PDB entry 9D3S | electron microscopy, 3.10 A resolution | chains A and I of the 10 polymer chains in the assembly

# Chain A
Name: Histone H3.2
Organism: Homo sapiens
Reference sequence: Q71DI3 (H32_HUMAN); residues 37-135 here correspond to UniProt positions 38-136 (UniProt number = residue number + 1)
Amino-acid sequence (99 residues; row label = number of the first residue in the row):
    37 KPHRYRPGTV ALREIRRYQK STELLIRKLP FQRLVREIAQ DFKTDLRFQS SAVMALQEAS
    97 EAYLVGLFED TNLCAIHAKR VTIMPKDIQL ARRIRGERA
Not modelled in the structure: 37-38, 135
Swiss-Prot annotation at these positions:
  - modified residue: Lys37 (N6-methyllysine), Tyr41 (Phosphotyrosine), Lys56 (N6,N6,N6-trimethyllysine), Ser57 (Phosphoserine), Lys64 (N6-(2-hydroxyisobutyryl)lysine), Lys79 (N6,N6,N6-trimethyllysine), Thr80 (Phosphothreonine), Ser86 (Phosphoserine), Thr107 (Phosphothreonine), Lys115 (N6-acetyllysine), Lys122 (N6-(2-hydroxyisobutyryl)lysine)
  - lipidation: Cys110 (S-palmitoyl cysteine)

# Chain I
Molecule: 5S rDNA (noncoding strand)
Organism: Xenopus borealis
Sequence (123 nucleotides; row label = number of the first residue in the row; numbers below 1 keep their minus sign (DC-72 is residue -72)):
   -72 CTTGTTTTCC TGCCTGGGGG AAAAGACCCT GGCATGGGGA GGAGCTGGGC CCCCCCCAGA
   -12 AGGCAGCACA AGGGGAGGAA AAGTCAGCCT TGTGCTCGCC TACGGCCATA CCACCCTGAA
    48 AGT

# Interface between chain A and chain I
Pairs across the interface (15):
  Arg40(A) - DG-7(I)  sugar contact
  Arg40(A) - DC-6(I)  salt bridge to the phosphate
  Pro43(A) - DA-5(I)  phosphate contact
  Arg63(A) - DA-13(I)  salt bridge to the phosphate
  Arg72(A) - DC-23(I)  salt bridge to the phosphate
  Arg83(A) - DG-24(I)  hydrogen bond to the sugar
  Arg83(A) - DC-23(I)  sugar contact
  Phe84(A) - DG-24(I)  sugar contact
  Phe84(A) - DC-23(I)  hydrogen bond to the phosphate
  Gln85(A) - DG-24(I)  phosphate contact
  Arg116(A) - DA-3(I)  phosphate contact
  Arg116(A) - DA-2(I)  salt bridge to the phosphate
  Val117(A) - DA-3(I)  hydrogen bond to the phosphate
  Thr118(A) - DA-3(I)  hydrogen bond to the phosphate
  Met120(A) - DA-2(I)  phosphate contact
Other interface residues (no listed pair), chain A (13 interface residues in all): Arg42, Ser86

# Summary
13 residues of chain A face 8 of chain I across their interface; the contacts include 4 hydrogen bonds and 4
salt bridges. Polar contacts include Arg83(A)-DG-24(I), Phe84(A)-DC-23(I) and Val117(A)-DA-3(I).
Chain A is Histone H3.2 (Homo sapiens) and chain I is 5S rDNA (noncoding strand) (Xenopus borealis); the
structure, 147-bp 5S rDNA nucleosome - open I (open on the downstream side), was determined by electron
microscopy (same publication as 9D3K, 9D3L, 9D3N, 9D3O, 9D3Q, 9D3R and 9D3T).
